8XSB - chains A and D of the 4 polymer chains in the assembly; structure by X-ray diffraction, 3.06 A resolution.

[Chain A]
Protein: Aryl hydrocarbon receptor nuclear translocator
From: Homo sapiens
Reference sequence: P27540 (ARNT_HUMAN); numbering as in UniProt (aligned over 85-465)
Chain sequence (382 residues; row label = number of the first residue in the row):
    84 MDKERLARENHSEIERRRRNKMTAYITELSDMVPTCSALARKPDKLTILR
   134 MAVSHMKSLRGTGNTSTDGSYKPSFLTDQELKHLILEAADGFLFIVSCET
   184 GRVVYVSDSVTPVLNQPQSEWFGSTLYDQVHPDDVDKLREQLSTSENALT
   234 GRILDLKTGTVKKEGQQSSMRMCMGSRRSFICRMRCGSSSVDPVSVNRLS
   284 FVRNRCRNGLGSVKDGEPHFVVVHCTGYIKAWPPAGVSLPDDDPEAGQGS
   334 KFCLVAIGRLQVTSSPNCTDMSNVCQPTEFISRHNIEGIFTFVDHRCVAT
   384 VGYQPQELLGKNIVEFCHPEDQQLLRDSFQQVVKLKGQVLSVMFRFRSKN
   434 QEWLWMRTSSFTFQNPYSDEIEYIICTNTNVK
Not modelled in the structure: 122-124, 144-155, 228-258, 270-299, 345-359, 465
Sequence notes: initiating methionine (84)
Swiss-Prot annotation at these positions:
  - region: Leu167 to Ala171 (Mediates the transcription activity and dimerization of the AHR:ARNT complex)
  - mutagenesis: Arg91 (R91A: Diminishes DNA interaction), Asn93 (N93A: Diminishes DNA interaction), His94 (H94A: Severely diminishes DNA interaction), Glu98 (E98A: Severely diminishes DNA interaction), Arg99 (R99A: Diminishes DNA interaction), Arg101 (R101A: Severely diminishes DNA interaction), Arg102 (R102A: Severely diminishes DNA interaction)

[Chain D]
Molecule: DNAR
Sequence (21 nucleotides; each row starts with the number of its first residue):
     1 GCTTGTCACGCGATGCCCGAT

[Chain A / chain D interface]
Contacting residue pairs - 6 pairs, chain A then chain D:
  His94(A) with DT6(D), hydrogen bond to the base
  Ile97(A) with DG5(D), phosphate contact
  Glu98(A) with DC7(D), hydrogen bond to the base; DA8(D), base contact
  Arg101(A) with DT6(D), salt bridge to the phosphate; DC7(D), base contact
Also at the interface, not in a pair above, chain D (5 interface residues in all): DT4

[Overview]
The interface between chain A and chain D involves 4 residues on one side and 5 on the other; the contacts
include 2 hydrogen bonds and 1 salt bridge. Among the polar pairs are His94(A)-DT6(D), Glu98(A)-DC7(D) and
Arg101(A)-DT6(D).
Here chain A is Aryl hydrocarbon receptor nuclear translocator (Homo sapiens) and chain D is DNAR. Entry 8XSB
(Crystal structure of the DNA-bound AHR-ARNT heterodimer in complex with Indirubin) was determined by X-ray
diffraction (same publication as 8XS6, 8XS7, 8XS8, 8XS9 and 8XSA).
